Entry 8TRH (electron microscopy, 3.70 A resolution); this record covers chains K and V of the 26 polymer chains in the assembly.

Chain K:
Molecule: Mediator of RNA polymerase II transcription subunit 11
Source organism: Homo sapiens
UniProt: Q9P086 (MED11_HUMAN); residue numbers follow UniProt; this construct covers 1-117
Sequence (117 residues; numbered 1 to 117; the number before each row is that of its first residue):
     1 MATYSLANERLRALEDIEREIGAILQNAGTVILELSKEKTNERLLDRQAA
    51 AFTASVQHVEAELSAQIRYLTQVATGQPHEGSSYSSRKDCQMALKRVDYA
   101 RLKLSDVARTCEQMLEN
Unresolved in the structure: 1-5
Swiss-Prot annotation at these positions:
  - modified residue: A2 (N-acetylalanine)
  - natural variant: R109 to N117 (deletion: In NDDRSB)

Chain V:
Molecule: Mediator of RNA polymerase II transcription subunit 22
Source organism: Homo sapiens
UniProt: Q15528 (MED22_HUMAN); numbering as in UniProt (aligned over 1-200)
Sequence (200 residues; numbered 1 to 200; the number before each row is that of its first residue):
     1 MAQQRALPQSKETLLQSYNKRLKDDIKSIMDNFTEIIKTAKIEDETQVSR
    51 ATQGEQDNYEMHVRAANIVRAGESLMKLVSDLKQFLILNDFPSVNEAIDQ
   101 RNQQLRTLQEECDRKLITLRDEISIDLYELEEEYYSSSSSLCEANDLPLC
   151 EAYGRLDLDTDSADGLSAPLLASPEPSAGPLQVAAPAHSHAGGPGPTEHA
Unresolved in the structure: 1-9, 140-200

How chain K and chain V interact:
Residue-residue contacts (35; chain K residue first):
  L6(K) with S93(V); E96(V)
  R10(K) with L86(V)
  I17(K) with M76(V), hydrophobic; V79(V), hydrophobic
  E20(K) with G72(V); L75(V)
  I24(K) with I68(V), hydrophobic
  N27(K) with F33(V)
  F52(K) with F33(V), hydrophobic
  E60(K) with I26(V)
  L63(K) with L22(V), hydrophobic
  I67(K) with N19(V); L82(V), hydrophobic
  L70(K) with L15(V); F85(V), hydrophobic; L86(V), hydrophobic
  T71(K) with E12(V); L15(V)
  V73(K) with N89(V)
  A74(K) with N89(V)
  T75(K) with F91(V)
  G76(K) with K11(V)
  H79(K) with V94(V); N95(V)
  S83(K) with N102(V)
  S86(K) with N102(V); L105(V); R106(V)
  R87(K) with L105(V)
  D89(K) with Q109(V)
  C90(K) with L108(V), hydrophobic
  R96(K) with D113(V), salt bridge; L116(V)
  V97(K) with C112(V), hydrophobic
Also at the interface, not in a pair above, chain K (33 interface residues in all): A13, V31, S64, G81, S82, A93, L94, A100, L104
Also at the interface, not in a pair above, chain V (36 interface residues in all): Y18, M30, L78, K83, I98, R101, L119

In short:
33 residues of chain K and 36 residues of chain V are in contact, with 1 salt bridge. Its one salt-bridged
contact is R96(K)-D113(V).
Here chain K is Mediator of RNA polymerase II transcription subunit 11 and chain V is Mediator of RNA
polymerase II transcription subunit 22, both from Homo sapiens. Entry 8TRH (The IDRc bound human core Mediator
complex) was determined by electron microscopy, deposited together with 8TQ2, 8TQC and 8TQW.
